5XP5 - chain A; structure by X-ray diffraction, 2.10 A resolution.

Chain A:
Protein: Proto-oncogene tyrosine-protein kinase Src
From: Gallus gallus
Notes: EC 2.7.10.2
UniProt: P00523 (SRC_CHICK); residue numbers follow UniProt; this construct covers 251-533
Sequence (286 residues; each row starts with the number of its first residue):
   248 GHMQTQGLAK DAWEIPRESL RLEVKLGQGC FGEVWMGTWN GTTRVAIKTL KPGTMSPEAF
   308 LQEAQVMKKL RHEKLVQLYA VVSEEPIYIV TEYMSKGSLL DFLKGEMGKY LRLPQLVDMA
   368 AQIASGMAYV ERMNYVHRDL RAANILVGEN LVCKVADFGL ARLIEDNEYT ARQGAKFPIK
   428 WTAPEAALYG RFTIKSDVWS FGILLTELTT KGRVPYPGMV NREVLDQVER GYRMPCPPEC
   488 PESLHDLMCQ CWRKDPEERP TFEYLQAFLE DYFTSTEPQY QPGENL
Unresolved in the structure: 248-258, 413-420
Differences from the reference sequence: expression tag (248-250)
Ion coordination: Mg2+: D404 (together with ATP-Chf)
Ligand contacts: ATP-Chf (8BU; [(2R,3S,4R,5R)-5-(6-aminopurin-9-yl)-3,4-bis(oxidanyl)oxolan-2-yl]methoxy-[(S)-fluoranyl-[oxidanyl(phosphonooxy)phosphoryl]methyl]phosphinic acid): L273, G274, Q275, G276, F278, V281, A293, K295, E310, V323, T338, E339, Y340, M341, G344, S345, D348, N391, L393, D404
Swiss-Prot annotation at these positions:
  - active site: D386 (Proton acceptor)
  - binding site (ATP): L273 to V281, K295
  - modified residue: Y416 (Phosphotyrosine), Y436 (Phosphotyrosine), C498 (S-nitrosocysteine), Y527 (Phosphotyrosine)
  - mutagenesis: C498 (C498A: Significant reduction in S-nitrosylation), Y527 (Y527F: Constitutively active)
Reported in the primary citation:
  - binding site for ATP-Chf: K295
  - catalytic residues: K295 (citing earlier work)
  - binding site for ATP-Chf: Q275, G276 (proposed by the authors, not directly observed)

Overview:
Chain A binds ATP-Chf. Curated annotation (UniProt) lists active-site residue D386, 10 ATP-binding residues
and 2 mutagenesis sites. The paper reports the catalytic residue K295; a binding site for ATP-Chf at K295,
Q275 and G276.
Chain A is Proto-oncogene tyrosine-protein kinase Src (Gallus gallus); the structure, C-Src in complex with
ATP-Chf, was determined by X-ray diffraction together with 5XP7 from the same study.
